PDB entry 1I5H | solution NMR | chains W and B

== Chain W ==
Protein: Ubiquitin ligase NEDD4
From: Rattus norvegicus
Notes: fragment: wwiii domain
UniProt: Q62940 (NEDD4_RAT); residues 452-499 here = UniProt positions 452-499
Chain sequence (50 residues; numbered 450 to 499; the number before each row is that of its first residue):
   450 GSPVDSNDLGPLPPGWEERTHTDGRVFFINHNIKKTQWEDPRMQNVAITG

== Chain B ==
Protein: Amiloride-sensitive sodium channel beta-subunit
From: Rattus norvegicus
UniProt: P37090 (SCNNB_RAT); residues 607-621 here = UniProt positions 607-621
Chain sequence (17 residues; numbered 605 to 621; the number before each row is that of its first residue):
   605 GSTLPIPGTPPPNYDSL
Swiss-Prot annotation at these positions:
  - motif: Pro614 to Tyr618 (PY motif)

== Interface between chain W and chain B ==
Residue-residue contacts (15):
  Arg468(W) with Leu621(B)
  His470(W) with Pro615(B); Pro616(B)
  Phe476(W) with Pro615(B); Pro616(B)
  Ile478(W) with Tyr618(B)
  His480(W) with Tyr618(B)
  Lys483(W) with Asn617(B); Tyr618(B)
  Thr485(W) with Pro614(B); Pro615(B); Pro616(B)
  Gln486(W) with Pro615(B)
  Trp487(W) with Thr613(B); Pro615(B)
Also at the interface, not in a pair above, chain W (10 interface residues in all): Asp472
Also at the interface, not in a pair above, chain B (9 interface residues in all): Pro609, Asp619

== In short ==
10 residues of chain W face 9 of chain B across their interface.
Chain W is Ubiquitin ligase NEDD4 and chain B is Amiloride-sensitive sodium channel beta-subunit, both from
Rattus norvegicus; the structure, Solution structure of the RNEDD4 wwiii domain-renal BP2 peptide complex, was
determined by solution NMR.
